Entry 6R8N (electron microscopy, 4.10 A resolution (low resolution: residue-level contacts below are approximate; hydrogen-bond / salt-bridge calls are withheld)); this record covers chains A and J of the 12 polymer chains in the assembly.

== Chain A (and J) ==
Name: Tetrahedral aminopeptidase
Source organism: Pyrococcus horikoshii OT3
Notes: EC 3.4.11.-; chain J of this document is another copy of the same molecule, construct and numbering; everything in this record applies to it too
Reference sequence: O59196 (TET_PYRHO); numbering as in UniProt (aligned over 1-353)
Amino-acid sequence (353 residues; row label = number of the first residue in the row):
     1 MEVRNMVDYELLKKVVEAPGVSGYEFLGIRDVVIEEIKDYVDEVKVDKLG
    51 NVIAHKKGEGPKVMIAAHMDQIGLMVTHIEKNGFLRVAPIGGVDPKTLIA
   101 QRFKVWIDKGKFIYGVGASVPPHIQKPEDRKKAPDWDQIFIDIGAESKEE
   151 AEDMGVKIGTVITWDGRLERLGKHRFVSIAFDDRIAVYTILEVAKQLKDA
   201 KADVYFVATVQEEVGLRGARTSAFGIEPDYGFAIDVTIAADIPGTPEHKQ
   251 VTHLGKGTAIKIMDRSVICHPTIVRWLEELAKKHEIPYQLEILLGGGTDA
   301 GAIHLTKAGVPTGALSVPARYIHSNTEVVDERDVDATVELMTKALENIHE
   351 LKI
UniProt features mapped onto this chain:
  - active site: E212 (Proton acceptor)
  - binding site (Zn(2+)): H68, D182, E213, D235, H323
Bound ions: Zn2+ near E213 (its only coordinating residue here)
What the authors report for this chain:
  - conformationally variable residues (order/disorder transition): V120 to Q138

== How chain A and chain J interact ==
Pairs across the interface (36; chain A residue first):
  R217(A) with R217(J)
  R220(A) with R220(J)
  D229(A) with K48(J)
  E247(A) with H78(J)
  H248(A) with H78(J)
  V251(A) with T77(J); H78(J)
  I262(A) with G159(J)
  M263(A) with M75(J); P89(J); I90(J)
  R265(A) with V214(J)
  I268(A) with Y24(J); Q211(J)
  H270(A) with K48(J)
  P271(A) with G23(J); Y24(J)
  R275(A) with E25(J)
  I292(A) with M75(J); T77(J); A88(J)
  L294(A) with A88(J)
  H304(A) with L49(J); Q211(J); T221(J)
  L305(A) with R217(J); R220(J)
  T306(A) with T221(J)
  K307(A) with T221(J); F224(J); K307(J)
  A308(A) with D47(J)
  G309(A) with K48(J); L49(J); T221(J)
  P311(A) with K48(J)
Interface residues without a listed pair, chain A (24 interface residues in all): L290, V310
Interface residues without a listed pair, chain J (23 interface residues in all): G50, I158, T160

== Summary ==
24 residues of chain A and 23 residues of chain J are in contact. From UniProt: active-site residue E212(A)
and 5 Zn2+-binding residues on chain A. From the paper: conformational variability at V120(A).
Chain A and chain J are both Tetrahedral aminopeptidase (Pyrococcus horikoshii OT3); the structure, Structure
determination of the tetrahedral aminopeptidase TET2 from P. horikoshii by use of combined solid-state NMR
..., was determined by electron microscopy together with 6F3K from the same study.
